PDB entry 4DLE | X-ray diffraction, 2.44 A resolution | chains A and C of the 3 polymer chains in the assembly

[Chain A]
Name: DNA polymerase I, thermostable
Source organism: Thermus aquaticus
Notes: EC 2.7.7.7
Reference sequence: P19821 (DPO1_THEAQ); numbering as in UniProt (aligned over 293-832)
Chain sequence (540 residues; numbered 293 to 832; the number before each row is that of its first residue):
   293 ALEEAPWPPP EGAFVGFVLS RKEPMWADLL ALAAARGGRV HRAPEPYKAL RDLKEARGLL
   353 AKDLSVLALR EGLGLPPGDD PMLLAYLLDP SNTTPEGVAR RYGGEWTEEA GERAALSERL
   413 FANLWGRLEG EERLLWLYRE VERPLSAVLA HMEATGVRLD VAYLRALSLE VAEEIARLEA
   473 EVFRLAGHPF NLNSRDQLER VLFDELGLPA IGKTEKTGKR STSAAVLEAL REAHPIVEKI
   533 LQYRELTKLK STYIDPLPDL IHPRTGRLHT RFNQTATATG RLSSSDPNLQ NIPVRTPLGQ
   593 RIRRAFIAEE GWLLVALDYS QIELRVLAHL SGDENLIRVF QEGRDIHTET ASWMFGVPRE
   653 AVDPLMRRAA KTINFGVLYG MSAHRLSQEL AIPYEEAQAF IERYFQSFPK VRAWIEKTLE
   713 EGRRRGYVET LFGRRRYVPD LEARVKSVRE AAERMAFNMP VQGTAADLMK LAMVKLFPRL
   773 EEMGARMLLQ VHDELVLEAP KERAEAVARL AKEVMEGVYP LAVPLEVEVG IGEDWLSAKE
Disordered / not traced: 293
Modified positions: Pro298, Pro300, Pro301, Pro302, Pro316, Pro336, Pro338, Pro368, Pro369, Pro373, Pro382, Pro387, Pro436, Pro481, Pro501, Pro527, Pro548, Pro550, Pro555, Pro579, Pro585, Pro589, Pro650, Pro656, Pro685, Pro701, Pro731, Pro752, Pro770, Pro792, Pro812, Pro816 ((4r)-4-fluoro-l-proline; FP9)
Metal / ion sites: Mg2+: Asp610, Asp785 (together with 2',3'-dideoxycytidine 5'-triphosphate); Mn2+: Asp610, Tyr611, Asp785 (together with 2',3'-dideoxycytidine 5'-triphosphate)
Small-molecule neighbours: 2',3'-dideoxycytidine 5'-triphosphate (DCT): Arg573, Asp610, Tyr611, Ser612, Gln613, Ile614, Glu615, His639, Arg659, Lys663, Thr664, Phe667, Asp785

[Chain C]
Molecule: DNA template
Sequence (16 nucleotides; numbered 201 to 216; the number before each row is that of its first residue):
   201 AAAGGGCGCC GTGGTC

[Interface between chain A and chain C]
Pairs across the interface (57; chain A residue first):
  Asn483(A) - DT212(C)  hydrogen bond to the phosphate
  Asn485(A) - DG211(C)  phosphate contact
  Asn485(A) - DT212(C)  hydrogen bond to the phosphate
  Ser486(A) - DT212(C)  hydrogen bond to the phosphate
  Ser486(A) - DG213(C)  hydrogen bond to the phosphate
  Gln489(A) - DG213(C)  phosphate contact
  Ile503(A) - DA201(C)  base contact
  Gly504(A) - DA201(C)  sugar contact
  Lys505(A) - DA201(C)  sugar contact
  Glu507(A) - DA202(C)  phosphate contact
  Ser513(A) - DA201(C)  sugar contact
  Ser515(A) - DA201(C)  hydrogen bond to the phosphate
  Ala517(A) - DA201(C)  base contact
  Ala517(A) - DA202(C)  base contact
  Val518(A) - DA201(C)  base contact
  Ser543(A) - DC210(C)  sugar contact
  Thr544(A) - DC210(C)  sugar contact
  Ala568(A) - DC207(C)  phosphate contact
  Ala568(A) - DG208(C)  phosphate contact
  Thr569(A) - DC207(C)  phosphate contact
  Ala570(A) - DG206(C)  phosphate contact
  Ala570(A) - DC207(C)  hydrogen bond to the phosphate
  Thr571(A) - DG206(C)  sugar contact
  Arg573(A) - DG205(C)  base contact
  Arg573(A) - DG206(C)  base contact
  Ser575(A) - DC207(C)  hydrogen bond to the phosphate
  Ser575(A) - DG208(C)  hydrogen bond to the phosphate
  Ser576(A) - DG208(C)  sugar contact
  Ser577(A) - DG208(C)  phosphate contact
  Ser577(A) - DC209(C)  phosphate contact
  Asp578(A) - DC209(C)  hydrogen bond to the phosphate
  Asn580(A) - DG208(C)  hydrogen bond to the sugar
  Asn580(A) - DC209(C)  sugar contact
  Thr664(A) - DG204(C)  hydrogen bond to the base
  Phe667(A) - DG204(C)  base contact
  Gly668(A) - DG204(C)  sugar contact
  Tyr671(A) - DG204(C)  base contact
  Gly672(A) - DA203(C)  sugar contact
  Gly672(A) - DG204(C)  sugar contact
  Met673(A) - DG204(C)  sugar contact
  Ser674(A) - DA203(C)  base contact
  Ser674(A) - DG204(C)  hydrogen bond to the phosphate
  His676(A) - DA201(C)  base contact
  His676(A) - DA202(C)  base contact
  Arg677(A) - DA202(C)  base contact
  Arg677(A) - DG204(C)  salt bridge to the phosphate
  Gln680(A) - DA201(C)  base contact
  Arg728(A) - DG206(C)  salt bridge to the phosphate
  Glu742(A) - DA203(C)  base contact
  Arg746(A) - DA203(C)  hydrogen bond to the sugar
  Arg746(A) - DG204(C)  phosphate contact
  Arg746(A) - DG205(C)  salt bridge to the phosphate
  Met747(A) - DG205(C)  phosphate contact
  Met747(A) - DG206(C)  phosphate contact
  Asn750(A) - DG205(C)  sugar contact
  Gln754(A) - DG205(C)  base contact
  Gln754(A) - DG206(C)  hydrogen bond to the sugar
Interface residues without a listed pair, chain A (47 interface residues in all): Asp488, Lys540, Pro548, Asn565, Asn583, Glu681, His784

[In short]
47 residues of chain A and 13 residues of chain C are in contact; the contacts include 14 hydrogen bonds and 3
salt bridges. Polar pairs include Thr664(A)-DG204(C), Asn580(A)-DG208(C) and Arg746(A)-DA203(C). Bound to
chain A: 2',3'-dideoxycytidine 5'-triphosphate. Asp610(A) and Asp785(A) form the Mg2+ site.
Chain A is DNA polymerase I, thermostable (Thermus aquaticus) and chain C is DNA template; the structure,
Ternary Structure of the large Fragment of Taq DNA Polymerase: 4-Fluoroproline Variant, was determined by
X-ray diffraction (same publication as 4DLG).
